Entry 6V19 (X-ray diffraction, 2.60 A resolution); this record covers chains A and C of the 5 polymer chains in the assembly.

Chain A:
Protein: HLA class II histocompatibility antigen, DR alpha chain
Source organism: Homo sapiens
Reference sequence: P01903 (DRA_HUMAN); residues 1-181 here correspond to UniProt positions 26-206 (UniProt number = residue number + 25)
Chain sequence (189 residues; row label = number of the first residue in the row):
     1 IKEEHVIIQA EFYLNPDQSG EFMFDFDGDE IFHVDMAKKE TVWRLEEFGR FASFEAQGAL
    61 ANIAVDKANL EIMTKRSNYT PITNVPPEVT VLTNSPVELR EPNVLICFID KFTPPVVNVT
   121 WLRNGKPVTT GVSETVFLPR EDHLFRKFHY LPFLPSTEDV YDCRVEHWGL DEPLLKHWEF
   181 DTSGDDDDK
Not modelled in the structure: 1-3, 181-189
Construct notes: expression tag (182-189)
Cystine bridges: Cys107-Cys163
Covalent attachments: N-acetylglucosamine (NAG) linked to Asn118
UniProt features mapped onto this chain:
  - region: Glu179 to Asp181 (Connecting peptide)
  - site: Gln9 (Self- and pathogen-derived peptide antigen), Gly49 (Self-peptide antigen), Phe51 (Self- and pathogen-derived peptide antigen), Ala52 (Self-peptide antigen), Ser53 (Self- and pathogen-derived peptide antigen), Glu55 (Pathogen-derived peptide antigen), Asn62 (Self- and pathogen-derived peptide antigen), Asn69 (Pathogen-derived peptide antigen), Arg76 (Self- and pathogen-derived peptide antigen)
  - glycosylation (N-linked (GlcNAc...) asparagine): Asn78, Asn118

Chain C:
Protein: Fibrinogen beta 72,74cit69-81
Chain sequence (13 residues; row label = number of the first residue in the row):
    69 GGYRARPAKA AAT
Modified positions: Arg72 (citrulline; CIR); Arg74 (citrulline; CIR)

Chain A / chain C interface:
Residue-residue contacts (24):
  Gln9(A) with Ala73(C); Arg74(C), hydrogen bond (side chain-backbone)
  Phe24(A) with Arg72(C)
  Ile31(A) with Tyr71(C)
  Phe32(A) with Tyr71(C), hydrophobic
  Ala52(A) with Gly69(C)
  Ser53(A) with Gly69(C), hydrogen bond (backbone-backbone); Gly70(C); Tyr71(C), hydrogen bond (backbone-backbone)
  Phe54(A) with Tyr71(C); Ala73(C), hydrophobic
  Asn62(A) with Arg74(C), hydrogen bond (side chain-backbone); Pro75(C); Ala76(C), hydrogen bond (side chain-backbone)
  Val65(A) with Ala76(C); Lys77(C)
  Asp66(A) with Ala76(C)
  Asn69(A) with Lys77(C), hydrogen bond (side chain-backbone); Ala78(C); Ala79(C), hydrogen bond (side chain-backbone)
  Ile72(A) with Ala80(C); Thr81(C)
  Arg76(A) with Ala79(C); Ala80(C), hydrogen bond (side chain-backbone)
Interface residues without a listed pair, chain A (17 interface residues in all): Glu11, Phe22, Trp43, Phe51

Overview:
The interface between chain A and chain C involves 17 residues on one side and 13 on the other; the contacts
include 8 hydrogen bonds. Polar contacts include Gln9(A)-Arg74(C), Asn62(A)-Arg74(C) and Asn62(A)-Ala76(C).
Covalently linked N-acetylglucosamine: at Asn118(A).
Chain A is HLA class II histocompatibility antigen, DR alpha chain (Homo sapiens) and chain C is Fibrinogen
beta 72,74cit69-81; the structure, immune receptor complex, was determined by X-ray diffraction (same
publication as 6V0Y, 6V13, 6V15, 6V18 and 6V1A).
